Entry 8FF5 (electron microscopy, 3.13 A resolution); this record covers chains A and M of the 15 polymer chains in the assembly.

== Chain A ==
Protein: Nostoc sp. 'Peltigera membranacea cyanobiont' 210A
Organism: Peltigera membranacea
UniProt: A0A235IG00 (A0A235IG00_9NOSO); residue numbers follow UniProt; this construct covers 1-212
Amino-acid sequence (212 residues; each row starts with the number of its first residue):
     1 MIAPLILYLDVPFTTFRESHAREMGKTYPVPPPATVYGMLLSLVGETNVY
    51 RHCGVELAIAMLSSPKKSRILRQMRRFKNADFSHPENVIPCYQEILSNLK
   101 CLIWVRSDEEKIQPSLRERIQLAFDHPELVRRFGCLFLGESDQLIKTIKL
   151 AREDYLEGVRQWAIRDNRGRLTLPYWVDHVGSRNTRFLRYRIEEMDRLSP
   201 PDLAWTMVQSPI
Reported in the primary citation:
  - mutagenesis - R76A, K78A: decreased catalytic activity

== Chain M ==
Molecule: 71-nt RNA strand
Sequence (71 nucleotides; row label = number of the first residue in the row):
     1 UUGCUCAAGAGAAGUCAUUUAAUAAGGCCACUGUUAAACGUAGGUGAGUC
    51 GUGGCUUUAUGCCGUUAGGCG
Not modelled in the structure: 64-71

== Interface between chain A and chain M ==
Contacting residue pairs - 47 pairs, chain A then chain M:
  Arg-17(A) / G3(M)  hydrogen bond to the sugar
  Ser-19(A) / G3(M)  base contact
  Ala-34(A) / G3(M)  phosphate contact
  Thr-35(A) / U2(M)  base contact
  Thr-35(A) / G3(M)  hydrogen bond to the phosphate
  Gly-38(A) / U1(M)  sugar contact
  Gly-38(A) / U2(M)  sugar contact
  Met-39(A) / U2(M)  base contact
  Leu-41(A) / U1(M)  base contact
  Ser-42(A) / U1(M)  hydrogen bond to the base
  Ser-42(A) / U2(M)  hydrogen bond to the base
  Gly-45(A) / U1(M)  base contact
  Glu-46(A) / U1(M)  base contact
  Leu-71(A) / G9(M)  phosphate contact
  Arg-72(A) / A7(M)  hydrogen bond to the base
  Arg-72(A) / G9(M)  phosphate contact
  Gln-73(A) / A7(M)  hydrogen bond to the sugar
  Gln-73(A) / A8(M)  base contact
  Gln-73(A) / G9(M)  hydrogen bond to the phosphate
  Met-74(A) / A7(M)  base contact
  Arg-75(A) / C6(M)  base contact
  Arg-75(A) / A7(M)  hydrogen bond to the base
  Arg-75(A) / A8(M)  salt bridge to the phosphate
  Pro-90(A) / G9(M)  base contact
  Arg-132(A) / U1(M)  base contact
  Phe-133(A) / U1(M)  stacking on the base
  Gly-134(A) / U1(M)  base contact
  Phe-137(A) / U2(M)  stacking on the base
  Phe-137(A) / C4(M)  sugar contact
  Leu-138(A) / U2(M)  base contact
  Gly-139(A) / U2(M)  hydrogen bond to the sugar
  Gly-139(A) / C4(M)  sugar contact
  Glu-140(A) / U5(M)  phosphate contact
  Glu-140(A) / A7(M)  base contact
  Ser-141(A) / C4(M)  phosphate contact
  Ser-141(A) / U5(M)  hydrogen bond to the phosphate
  Ser-141(A) / C6(M)  hydrogen bond to the phosphate
  Asp-142(A) / A7(M)  phosphate contact
  Val-177(A) / G3(M)  phosphate contact
  Asp-178(A) / G3(M)  hydrogen bond to the base
  His-179(A) / U2(M)  sugar contact
  His-179(A) / G3(M)  salt bridge to the phosphate
  His-179(A) / C4(M)  base contact
  Val-180(A) / G3(M)  base contact
  Gly-181(A) / G3(M)  hydrogen bond to the base
  Ser-182(A) / G3(M)  base contact
  Thr-185(A) / G3(M)  hydrogen bond to the base
Also at the interface, not in a pair above, chain A (38 interface residues in all): Glu-18, Arg-22, Thr-47, Phe-77, Cys-135, Leu-136
Also at the interface, not in a pair above, chain M (10 interface residues in all): A10

== In short ==
The interface between chain A and chain M involves 38 residues on one side and 10 on the other; the contacts
include 14 hydrogen bonds, 2 salt bridges and 2 aromatic stacking contacts. Polar pairs include
Ser-42(A)/U1(M), Ser-42(A)/U2(M) and Arg-72(A)/A7(M). The paper reports that R76A and K78A of chain A reduce
catalytic activity.
Chain A is Nostoc sp. 'Peltigera membranacea cyanobiont' 210A (Peltigera membranacea) and chain M is a 71-nt
RNA strand; the structure, Cryo-EM structure of Cascade-DNA-fullRloop in type I-B CAST system, was determined
by electron microscopy together with 8FCJ, 8FCU, 8FCV, 8FCW, 8FD2, 8FD3 and 8FF4 from the same study.
